8ERP - chains B and A; structure by electron microscopy, 3.70 A resolution.

[Chain B (and A)]
Protein: Cholinephosphotransferase 1
From: Xenopus laevis
Notes: EC 2.7.8.2; chain A of this document is another copy of the same molecule, construct and numbering; everything in this record applies to it too
UniProt: Q4KLV1 (CHPT1_XENLA); residues 1-402 here = UniProt positions 1-402
Amino-acid sequence (402 residues; each row starts with the number of its first residue):
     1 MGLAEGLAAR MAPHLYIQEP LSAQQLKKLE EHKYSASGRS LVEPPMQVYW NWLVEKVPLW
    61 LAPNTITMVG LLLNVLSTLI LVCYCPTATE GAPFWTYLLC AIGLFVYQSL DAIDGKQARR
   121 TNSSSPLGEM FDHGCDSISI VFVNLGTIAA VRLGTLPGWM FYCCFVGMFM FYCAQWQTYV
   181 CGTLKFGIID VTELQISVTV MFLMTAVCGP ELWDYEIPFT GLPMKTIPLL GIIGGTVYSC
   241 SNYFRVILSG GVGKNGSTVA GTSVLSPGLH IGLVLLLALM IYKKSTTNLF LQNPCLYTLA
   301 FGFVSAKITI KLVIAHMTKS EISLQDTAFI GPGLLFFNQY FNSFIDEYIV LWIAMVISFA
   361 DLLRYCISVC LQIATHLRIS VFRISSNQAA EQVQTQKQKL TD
Not modelled in the structure: 1-19, 384-402
Ion coordination: Mg2+ site 1: D111, D132, D136; Mg2+ site 2: D111, D132 (together with CDC)
Small-molecule neighbours:
  - CDC ([2-cytidylate-o'-phosphonyloxyl]-ethyl-trimethyl-ammonium): Y34, E43, W50, P63, N64, T67, D111, D114, G115, K116, A118, R119, S123, S124, S125, G128, E129, D132, F186, T192
  - LBN (1-palmitoyl-2-oleoyl-sn-glycero-3-phosphocholine), molecule 1: M68, C366, I367, V381, F382
  - LBN, molecule 2: L79, V82, L296, L299, W352, M355, F359
  - LBN, molecule 3: L79, I80, C83, Y84
  - LBN, molecule 4: G158, L279, K283
  - LBN, molecule 5: L273, L277, M280, Q325, D326, T327, F329, I330, G333, L334, F337, N338, F344, I345
  - LBN, molecule 6: T327, V356, A360, R364
  - LBN, molecule 7: F341, N342, S343, F344
  - LBN, molecule 8: Y348, I349, W352, I353, V356
UniProt features mapped onto this chain:
  - active site: H133 (Proton acceptor)
  - binding site (CDP-choline): N64, R119
  - binding site (Mg(2+)): D111, D114, D132, D136
  - site: E129 (Increases basicity of active site His)
  - mutagenesis: Y34 (Y34A: Reduces the enzymatic activity to about 35% of that of the wild type), E43 (E43L: Reduces the enzymatic activity to about 25% of that of the wild type), W50 (W50A: Reduces the enzymatic activity to about 55% of that of the wild type), N64 (N64V: Reduces the enzymatic activity to about 20% of that of the wild type), D111 (D111A: Reduces the enzymatic activity to about 15% of that of the wild type), R119 (R119L: Reduces the enzymatic activity to about 20% of that of the wild type), E129 (E129A: Reduces the enzymatic activity to about 15% of that of the wild type), D132 (D132A: Reduces the enzymatic activity to about 20% of that of the wild type), H133 (H133A: Almost completely abolishes the enzymatic activity), D136 (D136A: Reduces the enzymatic activity to about 15% of that of the wild type), F186 (F186A: Reduces the enzymatic activity to about 45% of that of the wild type)
From the paper describing this entry:
  - Mg2+ coordination: D111, D132, D136
  - binding site for CDC: E43, W50, N64, S124, F186
  - mutagenesis - D114A: decreased catalytic activity
  - catalytic residues: E129, H133 (proposed by the authors, not directly observed)
  - mutagenesis - E129A, H133A: abolished catalytic activity

[Interface between chain B and chain A]
Contacting residue pairs - 13 pairs, chain B then chain A:
  M280(B) with Y340(A); F341(A), hydrophobic
  K284(B) with Y340(A)
  F336(B) with F336(A), hydrophobic; F337(A), hydrophobic; Y340(A), hydrophobic
  F337(B) with F336(A), hydrophobic
  Q339(B) with Y340(A), hydrogen bond
  Y340(B) with M280(A); K284(A); F336(A), hydrophobic; Q339(A), hydrogen bond
  F341(B) with M280(A), hydrophobic
Other interface residues (no listed pair), chain B (8 interface residues in all): N342
Other interface residues (no listed pair), chain A (8 interface residues in all): N342

[In short]
Chain B and chain A each contribute 8 residues to their interface; the contacts include 2 hydrogen bonds. The
hydrogen-bonded pair is Q339(B)-Y340(A). Chain B binds 8 copies of compound LBN and compound CDC. From the
paper: catalytic residues E129(B) and H133(B); E129A and H133A of chain B abolish catalytic activity.
Chain B and chain A are both Cholinephosphotransferase 1 (Xenopus laevis); the structure, Structure of Xenopus
cholinephosphotransferase1 in complex with CDP-choline, was determined by electron microscopy (same
publication as 8ERO).
